Entry 7QTC (X-ray diffraction, 2.55 A resolution); this record covers chains BBB and CCC of the 4 polymer chains in the assembly.

[Chain BBB]
Name: Isoaspartyl peptidase subunit beta
From: Escherichia coli
UniProtKB: P37595 (IAAA_ECOLI); numbering as in UniProt (aligned over 179-321)
Amino-acid sequence (143 residues; numbered 179 to 321; the number before each row is that of its first residue):
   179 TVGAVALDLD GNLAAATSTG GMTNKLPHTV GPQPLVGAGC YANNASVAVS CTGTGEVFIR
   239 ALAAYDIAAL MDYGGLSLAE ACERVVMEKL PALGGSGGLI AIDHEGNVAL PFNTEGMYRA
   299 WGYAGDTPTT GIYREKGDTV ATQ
Disordered / not traced: 314-321
Sequence notes: engineered mutation His206 (Gly in P37595), Thr207 (Arg in P37595), Pro210 (Asp in P37595), Gln211 (Ser in P37595)
Curated features (UniProtKB/Swiss-Prot):
  - active site: Thr179 (Nucleophile)
  - binding site (substrate): Thr230 to Gly233
  - mutagenesis: Thr179 (T179A: Catalytically inactive)
From the paper describing this entry:
  - contacts within the chain: Leu204-Thr207 (hydrogen bond), Thr195-Gln211 (hydrogen bond), Gln211-Cys229 (hydrogen bond)
  - mutagenesis - G206H/R207T/D210P/S211Q: abolished catalytic activity

[Chain CCC]
Name: Isoaspartyl peptidase
From: Escherichia coli
Notes: EC 3.4.19.5
UniProtKB: P37595 (IAAA_ECOLI); residues 1-178 here = UniProt positions 1-178
Amino-acid sequence (178 residues; numbered 1 to 178; the number before each row is that of its first residue):
     1 MGKAVIAIHG GAGAISRAQM SLQQELRYIE ALSAIVETGQ KMLEAGESAL DVVTEAVRLL
    61 EECPLFNAGI GAVFTRDETH ELDACVMDGN TLKAGAVAGV SHLRNPVLAA RLVMEQSPHV
   121 MMIGEGAENF AFARGMERVS PEIFSTSLRY EQLLAARKEG ATVLDHSGAP LDEKQKMG
Disordered / not traced: 1-3, 146-178
Ion coordination: Na+: Leu60, Glu61, Cys63, Phe66, Ala68, Ile70
Curated features (UniProtKB/Swiss-Prot):
  - site: Gly178 (Cleavage)
From the paper describing this entry:
  - catalytic residues: Asn67 (citing earlier work)

[Chain BBB / chain CCC interface]
Residue-residue contacts (17; chain BBB residue first):
  Leu204(BBB) - Met122(CCC)  hydrophobic
  His206(BBB) - Met122(CCC)
  His206(BBB) - Ile123(CCC)  hydrogen bond (backbone-backbone)
  His206(BBB) - Glu125(CCC)
  His206(BBB) - Gly126(CCC)
  Thr207(BBB) - His119(CCC)
  Thr207(BBB) - Met121(CCC)
  Val208(BBB) - Met121(CCC)  hydrogen bond (backbone-backbone)
  Val208(BBB) - Ile123(CCC)  hydrophobic
  Glu234(BBB) - Lys93(CCC)
  Glu234(BBB) - Pro118(CCC)
  Glu234(BBB) - Val120(CCC)
  Ile237(BBB) - Val120(CCC)  hydrophobic
  Arg238(BBB) - Thr91(CCC)  hydrogen bond (side chain-backbone)
  Arg238(BBB) - Leu92(CCC)  hydrogen bond (side chain-backbone)
  Arg238(BBB) - Lys93(CCC)
  Leu271(BBB) - Leu92(CCC)  hydrophobic
Also at the interface, not in a pair above, chain CCC (13 interface residues in all): Met87, Ala94
The authors on this interface:
  - residue pairs: His206(BBB)-Glu125(CCC)

[Overview]
8 residues of chain BBB and 13 residues of chain CCC are in contact; the contacts include 4 hydrogen bonds.
Polar pairs include Arg238(BBB)-Thr91(CCC), Arg238(BBB)-Leu92(CCC) and His206(BBB)-Ile123(CCC). The paper
describes a contact between His206(BBB) and Glu125(CCC). The paper reports the catalytic residue Asn67(CCC);
G206H/R207T/D210P/S211Q of chain BBB abolish catalytic activity.
Here chain BBB is Isoaspartyl peptidase subunit beta and chain CCC is Isoaspartyl peptidase, both from
Escherichia coli. Entry 7QTC (Structure of E.coli Class 2 L-asparaginase EcAIII, mutant RDM1-3 (G206H, R207T,
D210P, S211Q)) was determined by X-ray diffraction, deposited together with 7QQ8, 7QSF, 7QVR, 7QY6, 7QYM,
7QYX, 7R1G and 7R5C.
